7Q7G - chains H and M of the 3 polymer chains in the assembly; structure by X-ray diffraction, 2.69 A resolution.

# Chain H
Name: Reaction center protein H chain
Organism: Cereibacter sphaeroides
Reference sequence: P0C0Y7 (RCEH_RHOSH); residue numbers follow UniProt; this construct covers 10-250
Chain sequence (241 residues; each row starts with the number of its first residue):
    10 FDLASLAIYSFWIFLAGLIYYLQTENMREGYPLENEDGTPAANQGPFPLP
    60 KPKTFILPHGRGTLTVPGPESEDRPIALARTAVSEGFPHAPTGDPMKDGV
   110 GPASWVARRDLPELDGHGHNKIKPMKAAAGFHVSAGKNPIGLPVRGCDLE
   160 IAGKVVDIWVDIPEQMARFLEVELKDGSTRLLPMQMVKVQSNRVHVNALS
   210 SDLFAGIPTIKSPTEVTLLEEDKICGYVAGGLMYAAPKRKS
Disordered / not traced: 250

# Chain M
Name: Reaction center protein M chain
Organism: Cereibacter sphaeroides
Reference sequence: P0C0Y9 (RCEM_RHOSH); residues 1-302 here correspond to UniProt positions 2-303 (UniProt number = residue number + 1)
Chain sequence (302 residues; row label = number of the first residue in the row):
     1 AEYQNIFTQVQVRGPADLGMTEDVNLANRSGVGPFSTLLGWFGNAQLGPI
    51 YLGSLGVLSLFSGLMWFFTIGIWFWYQAGWNPAVFLRDLFFFSLEPPAPE
   101 YGLSFAAPLKEGGLWLIASFFMFVAVWSWWGRTYLRAQALGMGKHTAWAF
   151 LSAIWLWMVLGFIRPILMGSWSEAVPYGIFSHLDWTNNFSLVHGNLHYNP
   201 FHGLSIAFLYGSALLFAMHGATILAVSRFGGERELEQIADRGTAAERAAL
   251 FWRWTMGFNATMEGIHRWAIWMAVLVTLTGGIGILLSGTVVDNWYVWGQN
   301 HG
Disordered / not traced: 1, 302
Sequence notes: engineered mutation T8 (Ser9 in P0C0Y9), H197 (Phe198 in P0C0Y9)
Curated features (UniProtKB/Swiss-Prot):
  - binding site ((7R,8Z)-bacteriochlorophyll b): H182, H202
  - binding site (Fe cation): H219, E234, H266
  - binding site (a ubiquinone): W252
Ion coordination: Fe ion: H219, E234, H266 (shared with 2 residues of chain L)
Residues lining bound ligands:
  - bacteriochlorophyll a (BCL), molecule 1: W66, M122, V126, F150, A153, I154, L156, W157, L160, W185, T186, N187, F189, S190, N195, L196, H197, H202, S205, I206, L209, Y210, V276, T277, G280, G281, I284
  - bacteriochlorophyll a (BCL), molecule 2: M122, W157, L160, V175, I179, H182, L183, W185, T186
  - bacteriochlorophyll a (BCL), molecule 3: H197, G203, I206, A207, Y210, G211, L214
  - bacteriopheophytin a (BPH), molecule 1: S59, L60, G63, A125, V126, W129, T133, T146, A149, F150, S152, A153, A273, V274, T277
  - bacteriopheophytin a (BPH), molecule 2: Y210, A213, L214, A217, M218, W252, T255, M256
  - speroidenone (SPN): W66, F67, F68, I70, G71, I72, F74, W75, F85, L89, W115, L116, S119, F120, M122, F123, W157, M158, G161, F162, W171, A174, V175, P176, Y177, G178, I179, H182
  - ubiquinone-7 (UQ7): L214, L215, M218, H219, T222, I223, A245, A248, A249, W252, M256, F258, N259, A260, T261, M262, I265, W268, M272

# Interface between chain H and chain M
Residue-residue contacts (114):
  D11(H) - W297(M)  hydrogen bond
  D11(H) - H301(M)  salt bridge
  A13(H) - V291(M)  hydrophobic
  A13(H) - W297(M)
  S14(H) - W297(M)
  S14(H) - H301(M)  hydrogen bond
  A16(H) - F201(M)
  I17(H) - P200(M)  hydrophobic
  I17(H) - F201(M)
  I17(H) - L204(M)  hydrophobic
  F20(H) - L204(M)  hydrophobic
  F20(H) - L275(M)  hydrophobic
  F20(H) - T279(M)
  W21(H) - L204(M)  hydrophobic
  F23(H) - W271(M)  hydrophobic
  L27(H) - W271(M)
  L27(H) - L275(M)  hydrophobic
  Y30(H) - R267(M)
  L31(H) - R267(M)
  L31(H) - W268(M)  hydrophobic
  L31(H) - W271(M)
  Q32(H) - F258(M)
  E34(H) - R267(M)  salt bridge
  N35(H) - A260(M)
  N35(H) - T261(M)  hydrogen bond (side chain-backbone)
  N35(H) - G264(M)  hydrogen bond (side chain-backbone)
  N35(H) - I265(M)  hydrogen bond (side chain-backbone)
  N35(H) - W268(M)
  E38(H) - I238(M)
  E38(H) - R241(M)  salt bridge
  E38(H) - T261(M)
  L42(H) - R253(M)
  K62(H) - E263(M)  salt bridge
  K62(H) - R267(M)
  F64(H) - I238(M)  hydrophobic
  F64(H) - E263(M)
  L66(H) - A239(M)  hydrophobic
  L73(H) - I238(M)
  L73(H) - A239(M)
  E79(H) - R241(M)  salt bridge
  P111(H) - R247(M)  hydrogen bond (backbone-side chain)
  A112(H) - R247(M)
  S113(H) - T243(M)
  S113(H) - R247(M)  hydrogen bond (backbone-side chain)
  V115(H) - R241(M)
  V115(H) - G242(M)
  V115(H) - T243(M)
  V115(H) - E246(M)
  R117(H) - E236(M)  hydrogen bond (side chain-backbone)
  R117(H) - Q237(M)
  R117(H) - D240(M)  hydrogen bond (side chain-backbone)
  R117(H) - R241(M)
  R117(H) - G242(M)
  R118(H) - E236(M)  salt bridge
  R118(H) - D240(M)  salt bridge
  E122(H) - R233(M)  salt bridge
  E122(H) - E236(M)
  G125(H) - M20(M)
  H126(H) - M20(M)
  I131(H) - R233(M)
  A138(H) - P15(M)
  G139(H) - R13(M)
  F140(H) - R13(M)
  F140(H) - G14(M)
  F140(H) - P15(M)
  H141(H) - V12(M)
  H141(H) - R13(M)  hydrogen bond (backbone-backbone)
  V142(H) - V10(M)  hydrophobic
  V142(H) - Q11(M)
  S143(H) - Q11(M)  hydrogen bond (backbone-backbone)
  S143(H) - V12(M)
  S143(H) - R13(M)
  A144(H) - V10(M)
  A144(H) - Q11(M)  hydrogen bond (backbone-backbone)
  A144(H) - W41(M)  hydrophobic
  G145(H) - Q9(M)
  G145(H) - W41(M)
  K146(H) - V10(M)
  P172(H) - D17(M)
  E173(H) - N44(M)
  Q174(H) - V12(M)
  Q174(H) - R13(M)
  Q174(H) - G14(M)  hydrogen bond (side chain-backbone)
  Q174(H) - P15(M)  hydrogen bond (side chain-backbone)
  Q174(H) - F35(M)
  M175(H) - V12(M)
  M175(H) - E232(M)
  A176(H) - V12(M)
  R177(H) - E232(M)  salt bridge
  R177(H) - R233(M)
  M193(H) - Y3(M)
  M193(H) - Q9(M)
  Q194(H) - Y3(M)
  Q194(H) - N5(M)
  Q194(H) - S227(M)
  Q194(H) - R228(M)
  M195(H) - R228(M)
  V196(H) - Y3(M)
  V196(H) - Q9(M)  hydrogen bond (backbone-side chain)
  K197(H) - E2(M)
  K197(H) - Q9(M)
  V198(H) - Q9(M)  hydrogen bond (backbone-side chain)
  N206(H) - E2(M)
  L227(H) - R233(M)
  L227(H) - E236(M)
  E230(H) - R233(M)  salt bridge
  D231(H) - G242(M)
  D231(H) - T243(M)  hydrogen bond (side chain-backbone)
  C234(H) - R228(M)  hydrogen bond (side chain-backbone)
  C234(H) - F229(M)
  G235(H) - R247(M)
  A238(H) - F229(M)  hydrophobic
  L241(H) - E2(M)
  L241(H) - R228(M)
Other interface residues (no listed pair), chain H (72 interface residues in all): L12, L24, R37, Y40, R70, E81, G110, W114, K130, P148, V169, P192
Other interface residues (no listed pair), chain M (57 interface residues in all): A16, G19, T37, Q46, F208, N259, L286, V290, W294

# In short
72 residues of chain H face 57 of chain M across their interface; the contacts include 18 hydrogen bonds and
10 salt bridges. Among the polar pairs are D11(H)-H301(M), E34(H)-R267(M) and E38(H)-R241(M).
Chain H is Reaction center protein H chain and chain M is Reaction center protein M chain, both from
Cereibacter sphaeroides; the structure, Room temperature structure of the Rhodobacter Sphaeroides
Photosynthetic Reaction Center F(M197)H mutant at 30 MPa helium ..., was determined by X-ray diffraction.
